PDB entry 4X9J | X-ray diffraction, 1.41 A resolution | chains A and C of the 3 polymer chains in the assembly

Chain A:
Protein: Early growth response protein 1
From: Homo sapiens
UniProtKB: P18146 (EGR1_HUMAN); residues 102-190 here correspond to UniProt positions 335-423 (UniProt number = residue number + 233)
Amino-acid sequence (89 residues; each row starts with the number of its first residue):
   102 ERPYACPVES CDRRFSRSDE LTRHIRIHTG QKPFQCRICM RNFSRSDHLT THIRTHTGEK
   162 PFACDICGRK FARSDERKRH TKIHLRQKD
Disordered / not traced: 188-190
Metal / ion sites: Zn2+ site 1: Cys107, Cys112, His125, His129; Zn2+ site 2: Cys137, Cys140, His153, His157; Zn2+ site 3: Cys165, Cys168, His181, His185
Swiss-Prot annotation at these positions:
  - zinc finger: Tyr105 to His129 (C2H2-type 1), Phe135 to His157 (C2H2-type 2), Phe163 to His185 (C2H2-type 3)
  - site (Interaction with DNA): Arg103, Arg114, Arg118, Arg124, Arg142, Arg146, Arg170, Arg174, Arg180

Chain C:
Molecule: 11-nt DNA strand
Sequence (11 nucleotides; each row starts with the number of its first residue):
    51 TACGCCCACG C
Modified / non-standard residues: 5CM (5-methyl-2'-deoxy-cytidine-5'-monophosphate) at position 53; 5CM (5-methyl-2'-deoxy-cytidine-5'-monophosphate) at position 59

Chain A / chain C interface:
Residue-residue contacts - 15 pairs, chain A then chain C:
  Arg118(A) - DA52(C)  base contact
  Ser119(A) - DT51(C)  base contact
  Asp120(A) - DT51(C)  phosphate contact
  Asp120(A) - DA52(C)  base contact
  Thr123(A) - DT51(C)  phosphate contact
  Arg124(A) - DG54(C)  base contact
  Arg127(A) - DA52(C)  salt bridge to the phosphate
  Arg146(A) - DC55(C)  base contact
  Asp148(A) - DG54(C)  base contact
  Asp148(A) - DC55(C)  hydrogen bond to the base
  Asp148(A) - DC56(C)  base contact
  Arg174(A) - DA58(C)  base contact
  Ser175(A) - DC56(C)  hydrogen bond to the phosphate
  Asp176(A) - DA58(C)  hydrogen bond to the base
  Lys179(A) - DC57(C)  salt bridge to the phosphate
Also at the interface, not in a pair above, chain A (15 interface residues in all): Phe135, Ser147, Arg180
Also at the interface, not in a pair above, chain C (10 interface residues in all): 5CM_53, 5CM_59, DG60

In short:
15 residues of chain A and 10 residues of chain C are in contact, with 3 hydrogen bonds and 2 salt bridges.
Among the polar pairs are Asp148(A)-DC55(C), Asp176(A)-DA58(C) and Ser175(A)-DC56(C). Cys107(A), Cys112(A),
His125(A) and His129(A) coordinate Zn2+ site 1.
Chain A is Early growth response protein 1 (Homo sapiens) and chain C is an 11-nt DNA strand; the structure,
EGR-1 with Doubly Methylated DNA, was determined by X-ray diffraction.
